Entry 3DY3 (X-ray diffraction, 2.81 A resolution); this record covers chains Z and 1 of the 28 polymer chains in the assembly.

# Chain Z
Molecule: Proteasome component C5
Organism: Saccharomyces cerevisiae
Notes: EC 3.4.25.1
UniProt: P23724 (PSB1_YEAST); the construct lacks a stretch of the UniProt sequence and is renumbered around it, so the offset changes along the chain: -9 to -1 = UniProt 20-28; 1-70 = UniProt 29-98; 71-106 = UniProt 100-135; 107-144 = UniProt 138-175; 2 more segments
Chain sequence (222 residues; numbered -9 to 194 plus 20 insertion-coded residues; 2 numbers in that range are skipped by the numbering (no residue carries them; nothing is unmodelled there); the number before each row is that of its first residue; a row labelled like 10A-10B holds insertion residues (10A, then the next letters in order); numbers below 1 keep their minus sign (Gln-9 is residue -9)):
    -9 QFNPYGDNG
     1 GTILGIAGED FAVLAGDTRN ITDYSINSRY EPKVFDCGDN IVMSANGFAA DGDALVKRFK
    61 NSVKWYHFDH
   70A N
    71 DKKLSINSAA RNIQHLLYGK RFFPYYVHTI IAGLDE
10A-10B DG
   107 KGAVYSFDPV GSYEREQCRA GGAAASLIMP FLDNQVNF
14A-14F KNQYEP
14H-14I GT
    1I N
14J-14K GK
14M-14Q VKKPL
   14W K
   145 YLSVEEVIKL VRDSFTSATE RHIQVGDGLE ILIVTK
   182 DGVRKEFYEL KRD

# Chain 1
Molecule: Proteasome component PRE4
Organism: Saccharomyces cerevisiae
Notes: EC 3.4.25.1
UniProt: P30657 (PSB4_YEAST); the construct lacks a stretch of the UniProt sequence and is renumbered around it, so the offset changes along the chain: -8 to -1 = UniProt 34-41; 1-70 = UniProt 42-111; 74-92 = UniProt 120-138; 93-105 = UniProt 141-153; 3 more segments
Chain sequence (233 residues; numbered -8 to 211 plus 19 insertion-coded residues; 6 numbers in that range are skipped by the numbering (no residue carries them; nothing is unmodelled there); the number before each row is that of its first residue; a row labelled like 71B-71D holds insertion residues (71B, then the next letters in order); numbers below 1 keep their minus sign (Thr-8 is residue -8)):
    -8 TQQPIVTG
     1 TSVISMKYDN GVIIAADNLG SYGSLLRFNG VERLIPVGDN TVVGISGDIS DMQHIERLLK
    61 DLVTENAYDN
   69A P
   69C L
   70A A
   71A D
    72 A
71B-71D EEA
    74 LEPSYIFEYL ATVMYQRRS
92A-92B KM
    93 NPLWNAIIVA GVQ
10A-10B SN
   106 GDQFLRYVNL LGVTYSSPTL ATGFGAHMAN PLLRKV
14A-14G VDRESDI
   144 PKTTVQVAEE AIVNAMRVLY YRDARSSRNF SLAIIDKN
   18A T
   183 GLTFKKNLQV ENMKWDFAKD IKGYGTQKI

# Interface between chain Z and chain 1
Residue-residue contacts (41; chain Z residue first):
  Gln-9(Z) - Thr-8(1)  hydrogen bond
  Phe-8(Z) - Thr-8(1)
  Phe-8(Z) - Arg91(1)
  Phe-8(Z) - Met92B(1)
  Phe-8(Z) - Pro94(1)  hydrophobic
  Phe-8(Z) - Trp96(1)  hydrophobic
  Phe-8(Z) - Leu116(1)  hydrophobic
  Asn-7(Z) - Leu116(1)
  Pro-6(Z) - Arg91(1)  hydrogen bond (backbone-side chain)
  Pro-6(Z) - Met92B(1)  hydrophobic
  Pro-6(Z) - Leu116(1)
  Tyr-5(Z) - Leu116(1)
  Asn-2(Z) - Val118(1)
  Asn20(Z) - Tyr120(1)
  Ser25(Z) - His132(1)
  Ile26(Z) - Arg139(1)  hydrogen bond (backbone-side chain)
  Asn27(Z) - Tyr120(1)  hydrogen bond
  Asn27(Z) - Ser122(1)
  Ser28(Z) - Ser121(1)  hydrogen bond (side chain-backbone)
  Tyr30(Z) - Ser121(1)
  Glu31(Z) - Arg111(1)  salt bridge
  Glu31(Z) - Tyr120(1)
  Glu31(Z) - Ser121(1)  hydrogen bond (side chain-backbone)
  Phe48(Z) - Arg91(1)
  Phe48(Z) - Leu116(1)
  Phe48(Z) - Val118(1)  hydrophobic
  Ala50(Z) - Tyr88(1)  hydrophobic
  Ala50(Z) - Leu116(1)
  Ala50(Z) - Gly117(1)
  Ala50(Z) - Val118(1)
  Asp51(Z) - Tyr88(1)  hydrogen bond
  Asp51(Z) - Arg91(1)  salt bridge
  Asp53(Z) - Thr119(1)
  Ala54(Z) - Tyr88(1)
  Lys57(Z) - Glu81(1)  salt bridge
  Phe93(Z) - Arg91(1)
  Phe93(Z) - Ser92(1)
  Tyr95(Z) - Tyr88(1)
  Glu190(Z) - Arg14C(1)  salt bridge
  Arg193(Z) - Asp14B(1)  salt bridge
  Arg193(Z) - Arg14C(1)
Interface residues without a listed pair, chain Z (25 interface residues in all): Gly-4, Arg29
Interface residues without a listed pair, chain 1 (23 interface residues in all): Leu115, Leu125, Ala131

# Summary
25 residues of chain Z face 23 of chain 1 across their interface; the contacts include 7 hydrogen bonds and 5
salt bridges. Polar pairs include Glu31(Z)-Arg111(1), Asp51(Z)-Arg91(1) and Lys57(Z)-Glu81(1).
Chain Z is Proteasome component C5 and chain 1 is Proteasome component PRE4, both from Saccharomyces
cerevisiae; the structure, Crystal structure of yeast 20S proteasome in complex with the epimer form of
spirolactacystin, was determined by X-ray diffraction, deposited together with 3DY4.
